PDB entry 5JHU | X-ray diffraction, 1.80 A resolution | chain A

== Chain A ==
Protein: Methionine aminopeptidase 2
Organism: Homo sapiens
Notes: EC 3.4.11.18
Reference sequence: P50579 (MAP2_HUMAN), isoform P50579-2; residues 110-478 here correspond to UniProt positions 87-455 (UniProt number = residue number - 23)
Chain sequence (369 residues; each row starts with the number of its first residue):
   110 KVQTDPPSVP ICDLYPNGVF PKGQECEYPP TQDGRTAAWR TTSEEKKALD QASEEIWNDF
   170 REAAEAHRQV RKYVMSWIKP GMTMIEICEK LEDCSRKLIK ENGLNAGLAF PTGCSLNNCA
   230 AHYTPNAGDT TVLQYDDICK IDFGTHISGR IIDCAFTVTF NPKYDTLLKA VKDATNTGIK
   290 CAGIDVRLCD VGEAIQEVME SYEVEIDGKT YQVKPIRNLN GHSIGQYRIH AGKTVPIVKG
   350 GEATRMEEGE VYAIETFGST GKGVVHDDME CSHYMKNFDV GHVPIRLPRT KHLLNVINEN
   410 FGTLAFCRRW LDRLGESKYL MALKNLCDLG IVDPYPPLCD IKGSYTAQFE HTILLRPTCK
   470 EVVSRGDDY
Unresolved in the structure: 346-352
Cystine bridges: C228-C448
Ion coordination: Mn2+ site 1: D251, D262, E459 (together with 6KO); Mn2+ site 2: D262, H331, E364, E459 (together with 6KO)
Residues lining bound ligands: 6KO ([(2R)-1-([1,2,4]triazolo[1,5-a]pyrimidin-7-yl)pyrrolidin-2-yl]methyl 2-methoxybenzoate): F219, H231, D251, D262, H331, I338, H339, E364, H382, M384, A414, Y444, E459
UniProt features mapped onto this chain:
  - binding site (a divalent metal cation): D274

== In short ==
Chain A binds compound 6KO. D251, D262 and E459 form the Mn2+ site 1. The Mn2+ site 2 is built by D262, H331,
E364 and E459. From UniProt: divalent metal cation-binding residue D274.
Chain A is Methionine aminopeptidase 2 (Homo sapiens); the structure, Potent, Reversible MetAP2 Inhibitors via
FBDD, was determined by X-ray diffraction (same publication as 5JI6).
